Entry 8V93 (electron microscopy, 3.12 A resolution); this record covers chains C and D of the 5 polymer chains in the assembly.

# Chain C
Protein: Fab 454-3 light chain
From: Mus musculus
Notes: antibody fragment or engineered binder
Chain sequence (214 residues; each row starts with the number of its first residue):
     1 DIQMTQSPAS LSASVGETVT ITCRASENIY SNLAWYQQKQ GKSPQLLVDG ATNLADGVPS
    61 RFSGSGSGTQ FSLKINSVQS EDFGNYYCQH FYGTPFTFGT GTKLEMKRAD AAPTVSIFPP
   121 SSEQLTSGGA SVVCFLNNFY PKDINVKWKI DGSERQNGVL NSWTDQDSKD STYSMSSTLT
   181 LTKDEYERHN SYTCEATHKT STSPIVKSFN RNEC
Unresolved in the structure: 108-214
Disulfides: Cys-23/Cys-88

# Chain D
Protein: Type 1 fimbrin D-mannose specific adhesin FimH, Donor strand complemented with FimG peptide 'triple mutant'
From: Escherichia coli
UniProtKB: chimeric construct of P08191, P08190: residues 1-279 from P08191 (FIMH_ECOLI) positions 22-300 (UniProt number = residue number + 21); residues 287-300 from P08190 positions 24-37 (UniProt number = residue number - 263)
Chain sequence (310 residues; numbered 1 to 310; the number before each row is that of its first residue):
     1 FACKTASGTA IPIGAASANV YVNLAPAVNV GQNLVVDLST QIFCHNDYPE TITDYVTLQR
    61 GSAYGGVLSS FSGTVKYSGS SYPFPTTSET PRVVYNSRTD KPWPVALYLT PVSSAGGVAI
   121 KAGSLIAVLI LRQTNNYNSD DFQFVWNIYA NNDVVVPTGG CDVSARDVTV TLPDYPGSVP
   181 IPLTVYCAKS QNLGYYLSGT TADAGNSIFT NTASFSPAQG VGVQLTRQGT IIPANNTVSL
   241 GAVGTSAVSL GLTANYARTG GQVTAGNVQS IIGVTFVYQG GSSGGGADVT ITVNGKVVAK
   301 GGHHHHHHHH
Unresolved in the structure: 104, 165-310
Construct notes: engineered mutation Ser-7 (Asn28 in P08191), Ala-15 (Gly36 in P08191), Ala-16 (Gly37 in P08191), Ala-27 (Val48 in P08191), Ser-70 (Asn91 in P08191), Gln-228 (Asn249 in P08191); linker (280-286); expression tag (301-310)
Disulfides: Cys-3/Cys-44
Reported in the primary citation:
  - conformationally variable residues (loop rearrangement): Arg-132, Thr-134, Ser-139, Asp-140, Asp-141
  - mutagenesis - V27A: unchanged binding to mannoside ligand
  - mutagenesis - G15A/G16A/V27A (K_d_ > 2000 nM): abolished binding to Ligand
  - mutagenesis - V27A: decreased binding to ligand

# How chain C and chain D interact
Contacting residue pairs (11):
  Asn-28(C) with Ser-139(D)
  Tyr-30(C) with Glu-89(D); Arg-132(D); Thr-134(D), hydrogen bond
  Asn-32(C) with Glu-89(D)
  Phe-91(C) with Ser-88(D); Glu-89(D), hydrogen bond (backbone-backbone)
  Tyr-92(C) with Thr-57(D), hydrogen bond; Glu-89(D)
  Gly-93(C) with Glu-89(D), hydrogen bond (backbone-backbone)
  Phe-96(C) with Ser-88(D)
Interface residues without a listed pair, chain C (9 interface residues in all): Ser-31, Thr-94
Interface residues without a listed pair, chain D (12 interface residues in all): Arg-60, Tyr-82, Thr-87, Thr-90, Pro-91, Asp-140

# Summary
Chain C and chain D form an interface of 9 and 12 residues respectively; the contacts include 4 hydrogen
bonds. Polar contacts include Tyr-30(C)/Thr-134(D), Tyr-92(C)/Thr-57(D) and Phe-91(C)/Glu-89(D). The paper
reports that G15A/G16A/V27A of chain D abolish binding to Ligand; conformational variability at Arg-132(D),
Thr-134(D) and Ser-139(D) among others.
Here chain C is Fab 454-3 light chain (Mus musculus) and chain D is Type 1 fimbrin D-mannose specific adhesin
FimH, Donor strand complemented with FimG peptide 'triple mutant' (Escherichia coli). Entry 8V93 (Cryo-EM
structure of E. coli FimH lectin domain bound to Fabs 329-2 and 454-3) was determined by electron microscopy,
deposited together with 8V3J and 9D6F.
